6DF6 - chains A and B; structure by X-ray diffraction, 2.50 A resolution.

# Chain A (and B)
Protein: Estrogen receptor
Source organism: Homo sapiens
Notes: chain B of this document is another copy of the same molecule, construct and numbering; everything in this record applies to it too
UniProtKB: P03372 (ESR1_HUMAN); numbering as in UniProt (aligned over 298-553)
Amino-acid sequence (280 residues; row label = number of the first residue in the row):
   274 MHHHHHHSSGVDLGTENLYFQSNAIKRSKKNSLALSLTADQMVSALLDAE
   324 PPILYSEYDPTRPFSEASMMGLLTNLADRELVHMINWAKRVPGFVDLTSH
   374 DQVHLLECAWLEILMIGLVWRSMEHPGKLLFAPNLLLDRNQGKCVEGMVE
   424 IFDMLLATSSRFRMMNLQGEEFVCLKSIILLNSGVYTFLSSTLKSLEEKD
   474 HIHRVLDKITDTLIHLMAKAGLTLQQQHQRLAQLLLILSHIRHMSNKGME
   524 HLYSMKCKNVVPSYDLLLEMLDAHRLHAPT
Disordered / not traced: 274-305, 462-463, 529-532, 547-553 (chain B: 274-305, 332-335, 459-470, 530-534, 547-553)
Construct notes: initiating methionine (274); expression tag (275-297); conflict S372 (Leu in P03372), S536 (Leu in P03372)
Residues lining bound ligands: G8Y ((8R)-8-(4-{2-[3-(fluoromethyl)azetidin-1-yl]ethoxy}phenyl)-1,8-dihydro-2H-[1]benzopyrano[4,3-d][1]benzoxepine-5,11-diol): M343, L346, T347, L349, A350, D351, E353, L354, W383, L384, L387, M388, L391, R394, F404, M421, I424, L428, G521, H524, L525, V533, V534, P535, L539

# Chain A / chain B interface
Contacting residue pairs (49; chain A residue first):
  R434(A) with H476(B)
  I451(A) with L509(B), hydrophobic
  N455(A) with L509(B), hydrogen bond (side chain-backbone)
  Y459(A) with A430(B); L509(B), hydrogen bond (side chain-backbone); I510(B); H513(B)
  H476(A) with R434(B), hydrogen bond
  D480(A) with Q502(B), hydrogen bond (backbone-side chain); Q506(B), hydrogen bond
  T483(A) with H501(B); A505(B)
  D484(A) with Q498(B), hydrogen bond; H501(B), salt bridge; Q502(B), hydrogen bond
  I487(A) with H501(B)
  L497(A) with L497(B), hydrophobic
  Q498(A) with D484(B), hydrogen bond
  H501(A) with T483(B); I487(B); H501(B); L504(B)
  Q502(A) with D480(B); D484(B), hydrogen bond
  L504(A) with H501(B)
  A505(A) with T483(B); L508(B), hydrophobic
  Q506(A) with D480(B), hydrogen bond
  L508(A) with A505(B), hydrophobic
  L509(A) with I451(B), hydrophobic; N455(B), hydrogen bond (backbone-side chain); L508(B), hydrophobic; L511(B), hydrophobic
  L511(A) with L509(B), hydrophobic; S512(B)
  S512(A) with N455(B), hydrogen bond; S512(B), hydrogen bond (backbone-side chain); R515(B), hydrogen bond
  H513(A) with N455(B), hydrogen bond (side chain-backbone); S456(B); V458(B); R515(B)
  R515(A) with S512(B), hydrogen bond (side chain-backbone); H516(B), hydrogen bond
  H516(A) with R515(B); N519(B), hydrogen bond
  N519(A) with H516(B), hydrogen bond; N519(B), hydrogen bond
  E523(A) with E523(B)
Other interface residues (no listed pair), chain B (29 interface residues in all): K520

# Summary
The interface between chain A and chain B involves 25 residues on one side and 29 on the other; the contacts
include 20 hydrogen bonds and 1 salt bridge. Polar contacts include D484(A)-H501(B), N455(A)-L509(B) and
Y459(A)-L509(B). Chain A binds compound G8Y.
Chain A and chain B are both Estrogen receptor (Homo sapiens); the structure, Crystal structure of estrogen
receptor alpha in complex with receptor degrader 16ab, was determined by X-ray diffraction, deposited together
with 6DFN.
